Entry 5T3Z (X-ray diffraction, 3.50 A resolution); this record covers chains B and G of the 6 polymer chains in the assembly.

[Chain B]
Molecule: Envelope glycoprotein gp160
Source organism: Human immunodeficiency virus 1
Reference sequence: Q2N0S6 (Q2N0S6_9HIV1); residues 512-664 here correspond to UniProt positions 509-661 (UniProt number = residue number - 3)
Sequence (153 residues; row label = number of the first residue in the row):
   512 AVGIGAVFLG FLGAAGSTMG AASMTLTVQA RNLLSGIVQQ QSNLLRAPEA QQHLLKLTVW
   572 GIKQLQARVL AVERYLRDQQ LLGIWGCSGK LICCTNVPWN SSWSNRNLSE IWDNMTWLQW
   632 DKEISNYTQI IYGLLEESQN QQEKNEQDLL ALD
Unresolved in the structure: 512-517, 548-568
Sequence notes: conflict Pro-559 (Ile556 in Q2N0S6), Cys-605 (Thr602 in Q2N0S6)
Cystine bridges: Cys-598/Cys-604
Covalent attachments: glycan linked to Asn-611; N-acetylglucosamine (NAG) linked to Asn-637

[Chain G]
Molecule: Envelope glycoprotein gp160
Source organism: Human immunodeficiency virus 1
Reference sequence: Q2N0S6 (Q2N0S6_9HIV1); the construct lacks a stretch of the UniProt sequence and is renumbered around it, so the offset changes along the chain: 31-140 = UniProt 30-139; 149-185 = UniProt 140-176; 187-309 = UniProt 186-308; 312-321 = UniProt 309-318; 2 more segments
Sequence (481 residues; numbered 31 to 513 plus 10 insertion-coded residues; 12 numbers in that range are skipped by the numbering (no residue carries them; nothing is unmodelled there); the number before each row is that of its first residue; a row labelled like 185A-185I holds insertion residues (185A, then the next letters in order)):
    31 AENLWVTVYY GVPVWKDAET TLFCASDAKA YETEKHNVWA THACVPTDPN PQEIHLENVT
    91 EEFNMWKNNM VEQMHTDIIS LWDQSLKPCV KLTPLCVTLQ CTNVTNNITD
   149 DMRGELKNCS FNMTTELRDK KQKVYSLFYR LDVVQIN
185A-185I ENQGNRSNN
   187 SNKEYRLINC NTSAITQACP KVSFEPIPIH YCAPAGFAIL KCKDKKFNGT GPCPSVSTVQ
   247 CTHGIKPVVS TQLLLNGSLA EEEVMIRSEN ITNNAKNILV QFNTPVQINC TRPNNNTRKS
   307 IRI
   312 GPGQAFYATG
  321A D
   322 IIGDIRQAHC NVSKATWNET LGKVVKQLRK HFGNNTIIRF ANSSGGDLEV TTHSFNCGGE
   382 FFYCNTSGLF NSTWISN
   400 TSVQGSNSTG SNDSITLPCR IKQIINMWQR IGQAMYAPPI QGVIRCVSNI TGLILTRDGG
   460 STNSTTETFR PGGGDMRDNW RSELYKYKVV KIEPLGVAPT RCKRRVVGRR RRRR
Unresolved in the structure: 149-151, 185A-185I, 400-410, 506-513
Sequence notes: conflict Asn-332 (Thr330 in Q2N0S6), Cys-501 (Ala498 in Q2N0S6), Arg-509 (Glu506 in Q2N0S6), Arg-510 (Lys507 in Q2N0S6); expression tag (512-513)
Cystine bridges: Cys-54/Cys-74, Cys-119/Cys-205, Cys-126/Cys-196, Cys-131/Cys-157, Cys-218/Cys-247, Cys-228/Cys-239, Cys-296/Cys-331, Cys-378/Cys-445, Cys-385/Cys-418
Covalent attachments: N-acetylglucosamine (NAG) linked to Asn-88, Asn-133, Asn-160, Asn-234, Asn-262, Asn-295, Asn-339, Asn-355, Asn-363, Asn-386, Asn-392, Asn-448; glycan linked to Asn-156, Asn-197, Asn-276, Asn-301, Asn-332
From the paper describing this entry:
  - post-translational modification sites: Asn-332

[How chain B and chain G interact]
Cross-chain cystine bridges: Cys-605(B)/Cys-501(G)
Residue-residue contacts (98; chain B residue first):
  Leu-520(B) / Ile-84(G)
  Phe-522(B) / Ile-84(G)
  Leu-523(B) / Pro-43(G)  hydrophobic
  Leu-523(B) / Leu-86(G)
  Ala-525(B) / Pro-43(G)
  Ala-526(B) / Pro-43(G)  hydrophobic
  Ala-526(B) / Trp-45(G)  hydrophobic
  Ala-526(B) / Val-89(G)  hydrophobic
  Gly-527(B) / Glu-87(G)  hydrogen bond (backbone-backbone)
  Gly-527(B) / Asn-88(G)
  Gly-527(B) / Val-89(G)
  Ala-533(B) / Pro-43(G)
  Leu-537(B) / Tyr-40(G)
  Leu-537(B) / Gly-41(G)
  Leu-537(B) / Val-42(G)
  Gln-540(B) / Gly-41(G)  hydrogen bond (side chain-backbone)
  Gln-540(B) / Pro-43(G)
  Ala-541(B) / Tyr-40(G)  hydrophobic
  Leu-544(B) / Tyr-40(G)
  Leu-544(B) / Ala-221(G)
  Leu-544(B) / Gly-222(G)
  Leu-545(B) / Ala-221(G)
  Val-570(B) / Gln-114(G)
  Trp-571(B) / Cys-54(G)  hydrophobic
  Trp-571(B) / Ala-70(G)
  Trp-571(B) / Thr-71(G)
  Trp-571(B) / His-72(G)
  Trp-571(B) / Cys-74(G)  hydrophobic
  Lys-574(B) / Thr-51(G)
  Lys-574(B) / Leu-52(G)
  Lys-574(B) / Gln-103(G)  hydrogen bond
  Lys-574(B) / Asp-107(G)  salt bridge
  Gln-575(B) / Phe-53(G)
  Ala-578(B) / Thr-51(G)
  Leu-581(B) / Thr-50(G)
  Leu-581(B) / Phe-223(G)  hydrophobic
  Ala-582(B) / Ala-221(G)
  Arg-585(B) / Gly-222(G)
  Arg-585(B) / Phe-223(G)
  Arg-585(B) / Lys-490(G)
  Arg-585(B) / Ile-491(G)  hydrogen bond (side chain-backbone)
  Tyr-586(B) / Tyr-40(G)
  Asp-589(B) / Pro-493(G)
  Asp-589(B) / Leu-494(G)
  Gln-590(B) / Tyr-40(G)
  Leu-592(B) / Leu-494(G)  hydrophobic
  Leu-593(B) / Val-38(G)  hydrophobic
  Leu-593(B) / Leu-494(G)  hydrophobic
  Trp-596(B) / Val-38(G)  hydrophobic
  Gly-597(B) / Arg-503(G)
  Cys-598(B) / Val-38(G)  hydrophobic
  Lys-601(B) / Tyr-40(G)
  Leu-602(B) / Val-38(G)
  Leu-602(B) / Tyr-39(G)
  Leu-602(B) / Tyr-40(G)  hydrogen bond (backbone-backbone)
  Ile-603(B) / Val-38(G)
  Ile-603(B) / Tyr-39(G)  hydrophobic
  Cys-604(B) / Thr-37(G)
  Cys-604(B) / Val-38(G)  hydrogen bond (backbone-backbone)
  Cys-605(B) / Thr-37(G)
  Cys-605(B) / Cys-501(G)  disulfide
  Cys-605(B) / Arg-503(G)  hydrogen bond (backbone-side chain)
  Thr-606(B) / Trp-35(G)
  Thr-606(B) / Val-36(G)  hydrogen bond (backbone-backbone)
  Thr-606(B) / Arg-503(G)
  Asn-607(B) / Trp-35(G)
  Asn-607(B) / Lys-502(G)
  Asn-607(B) / Arg-503(G)  hydrogen bond (side chain-backbone)
  Asn-607(B) / Arg-504(G)  hydrogen bond (side chain-backbone)
  Val-608(B) / Trp-35(G)
  Val-608(B) / Val-36(G)  hydrogen bond (backbone-backbone)
  Pro-609(B) / Leu-34(G)
  Pro-609(B) / Trp-35(G)
  Pro-609(B) / Val-36(G)
  Trp-610(B) / Leu-34(G)  hydrogen bond (backbone-backbone)
  Trp-610(B) / Trp-35(G)
  Trp-610(B) / Val-36(G)  hydrophobic
  Trp-610(B) / Pro-498(G)  hydrophobic
  Leu-619(B) / Pro-498(G)
  Leu-619(B) / Arg-500(G)
  Trp-623(B) / Tyr-39(G)
  Trp-623(B) / Ala-497(G)  hydrophobic
  Trp-623(B) / Pro-498(G)
  Trp-628(B) / Val-42(G)  hydrophobic
  Trp-628(B) / Pro-43(G)
  Trp-628(B) / Val-44(G)  hydrophobic
  Leu-629(B) / Pro-43(G)
  Leu-629(B) / Trp-45(G)  hydrophobic
  Trp-631(B) / Val-496(G)
  Trp-631(B) / Ala-497(G)  hydrophobic
  Trp-631(B) / Pro-498(G)
  Asp-632(B) / Val-44(G)
  Asp-632(B) / Lys-46(G)  salt bridge
  Tyr-643(B) / Val-496(G)  hydrophobic
  Leu-646(B) / Val-36(G)  hydrophobic
  Gln-650(B) / Arg-503(G)
  Asn-651(B) / Arg-503(G)
  Glu-654(B) / Arg-503(G)  salt bridge
Also at the interface, not in a pair above, chain B (60 interface residues in all): Gly-521, Gly-524, Ser-528, Ser-534, Thr-536, Asn-543, Ser-546, Trp-614, Arg-617, Ile-622, Ile-642
Also at the interface, not in a pair above, chain G (51 interface residues in all): Ala-73, Leu-111, Pro-220, Thr-244, Gly-495, Thr-499

[Summary]
60 residues of chain B face 51 of chain G across their interface; the contacts include 1 disulfide bond, 12
hydrogen bonds and 3 salt bridges. Polar contacts include Lys-574(B)/Asp-107(G), Asp-632(B)/Lys-46(G) and
Glu-654(B)/Arg-503(G). Covalently linked N-acetylglucosamine: at Asn-611(B) and Asn-637(B). From the paper: a
modification site at Asn-332(G).
Here chain B is Envelope glycoprotein gp160 and chain G is Envelope glycoprotein gp160, both from Human
immunodeficiency virus 1. Entry 5T3Z (3.5 Angstrom Crystal Structure of a Fully and Natively Glycosylated
BG505 SOSIP.664 HIV-1 Env Trimer in ...) was determined by X-ray diffraction, deposited together with 5T3X.
